Entry 3PUM (X-ray diffraction, 2.25 A resolution); this record covers chains A and B.

# Chain A (and B)
Molecule: Capsid
From: Human calicivirus
Notes: fragment: p domain; chain B of this document is another copy of the same molecule, construct and numbering; everything in this record applies to it too
UniProtKB: Q91H09 (Q91H09_9CALI); residue numbers follow UniProt; this construct covers 222-537
Sequence (316 residues; numbered 222 to 537; the number before each row is that of its first residue):
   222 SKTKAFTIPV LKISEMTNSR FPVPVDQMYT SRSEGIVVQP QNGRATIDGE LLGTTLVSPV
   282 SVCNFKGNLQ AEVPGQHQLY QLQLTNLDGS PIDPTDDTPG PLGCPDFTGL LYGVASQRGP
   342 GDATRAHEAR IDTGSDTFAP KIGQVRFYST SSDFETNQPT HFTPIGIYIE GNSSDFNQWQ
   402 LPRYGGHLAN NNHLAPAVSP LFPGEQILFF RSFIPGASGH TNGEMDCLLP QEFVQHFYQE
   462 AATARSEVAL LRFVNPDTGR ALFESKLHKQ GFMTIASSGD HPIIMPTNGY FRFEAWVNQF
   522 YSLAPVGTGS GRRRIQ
Not modelled in the structure: 222-225, 295-297, 392-394, 528-537 (chain B: 222-226, 392-395, 528-537)
Differences from the reference sequence: engineered mutation Asn289 (Thr in Q91H09), Asp374 (Asn in Q91H09), Gly425 (Arg in Q91H09), Arg466 (Gln in Q91H09), Ala482 (Val in Q91H09)
From the paper describing this entry:
  - mutagenesis - R346A, D374A, G440A: abolished binding to H3, Ley, Lex and SLex
  - mutagenesis - H441A: decreased binding to H3, Ley, Lex and SLex
  - mutagenesis - Y389A: abolished binding to Lex, SLex, and Ley
  - mutagenesis - Y389A: unchanged binding to H type III antigens
  - mutagenesis - S439A: abolished binding to Lex and Ley
  - mutagenesis - S439A: unchanged binding to H type III
  - specificity-determining residues: Ser439 (proposed by the authors, not directly observed)
  - specificity-determining residues: Tyr389
  - mutagenesis - Y389A: abolished binding to type II Lewis antigens
  - mutagenesis - Y389A: increased binding to type I Lewis antigen (Leb)

# Interface between chain A and chain B
Contacting residue pairs - 76 pairs, chain A then chain B:
  Pro230(A) with Gln460(B)
  Val231(A) with Gln460(B), hydrogen bond (backbone-side chain)
  Glu236(A) with Tyr459(B), hydrogen bond
  Thr238(A) with Pro280(B); Val281(B)
  Pro243(A) with Val281(B)
  Val244(A) with Val281(B)
  Pro245(A) with Val281(B); Ser282(B)
  Pro280(A) with Thr238(B); Pro280(B), hydrophobic; Val281(B); Glu453(B)
  Val281(A) with Thr238(B); Pro243(B); Val244(B); Pro245(B); Pro280(B); Val281(B), hydrophobic
  Ser282(A) with Pro245(B)
  Tyr333(A) with Val335(B); Ala347(B)
  Val335(A) with Tyr333(B); Ile386(B), hydrophobic
  Ser337(A) with Pro436(B)
  Arg339(A) with Ile435(B), hydrogen bond (side chain-backbone); Gly437(B); Thr442(B), hydrogen bond (side chain-backbone); Asn443(B); Gly444(B)
  Asp343(A) with Gly440(B); His441(B); Thr442(B), hydrogen bond (backbone-backbone); Asn443(B)
  Ala344(A) with Gly440(B); His441(B)
  Thr345(A) with Gly437(B), hydrogen bond (side chain-backbone); Ala438(B); Ser439(B), hydrogen bond (side chain-backbone); Gly440(B), hydrogen bond (backbone-backbone); Thr442(B)
  Arg346(A) with Gly437(B), hydrogen bond (backbone-backbone); Ala438(B)
  Ala347(A) with Tyr333(B); Gly437(B); Ala438(B), hydrogen bond (backbone-backbone)
  His348(A) with Glu349(B)
  Glu349(A) with His348(B); Glu349(B)
  Ile386(A) with Val335(B), hydrophobic; Ile386(B), hydrophobic
  Ile435(A) with Arg339(B), hydrogen bond (backbone-side chain)
  Pro436(A) with Ser337(B)
  Gly437(A) with Arg339(B); Thr345(B), hydrogen bond (backbone-side chain); Arg346(B), hydrogen bond (backbone-backbone); Ala347(B)
  Ala438(A) with Thr345(B); Arg346(B); Ala347(B), hydrogen bond (backbone-backbone)
  Ser439(A) with Thr345(B), hydrogen bond (backbone-side chain)
  Gly440(A) with Asp343(B); Ala344(B); Thr345(B), hydrogen bond (backbone-side chain)
  His441(A) with Asp343(B); Ala344(B)
  Thr442(A) with Arg339(B), hydrogen bond (backbone-side chain); Asp343(B), hydrogen bond (backbone-backbone); Thr345(B)
  Asn443(A) with Arg339(B); Asp343(B)
  Gly444(A) with Arg339(B)
  Glu453(A) with Pro280(B)
  Tyr459(A) with Glu236(B)
  Gln460(A) with Pro230(B); Val231(B), hydrogen bond (side chain-backbone)
Also at the interface, not in a pair above, chain A (43 interface residues in all): Leu232, Val278, Ser279, Asp309, Gln338, Thr384, Phe434, Gln456
Also at the interface, not in a pair above, chain B (42 interface residues in all): Ser235, Val278, Ser279, Gln338, Thr384, Phe434, Gln456

# Overview
Chain A and chain B form an interface of 43 and 42 residues respectively, with 19 hydrogen bonds. Polar
contacts include Val231(A)-Gln460(B), Glu236(A)-Tyr459(B) and Arg339(A)-Ile435(B). The paper reports that
R346A, D374A and G440A of chain A abolish binding to H3, Ley, Lex and SLex; specificity determinants Ser439(A)
and Tyr389(A); 6 substitutions were tested in all.
Both chains are Capsid (Human calicivirus). Entry 3PUM (Crystal structure of P domain dimer of Norovirus
VA207) was determined by X-ray diffraction together with 3PUN and 3PVD from the same study.
